Entry 8CQ0 (electron microscopy, 3.20 A resolution); this record covers chains A and C of the 5 polymer chains in the assembly.

== Chain A (and C) ==
Name: TcdA1
Source organism: Photorhabdus luminescens
Notes: chain C of this document is another copy of the same molecule, construct and numbering; everything in this record applies to it too
UniProt: Q9RN43 (Q9RN43_PHOLU); residue numbers follow UniProt; this construct covers 1-2516
Chain sequence (2535 residues; numbered -18 to 2516; the number before each row is that of its first residue; numbers below 1 keep their minus sign (Met-18 is residue -18)):
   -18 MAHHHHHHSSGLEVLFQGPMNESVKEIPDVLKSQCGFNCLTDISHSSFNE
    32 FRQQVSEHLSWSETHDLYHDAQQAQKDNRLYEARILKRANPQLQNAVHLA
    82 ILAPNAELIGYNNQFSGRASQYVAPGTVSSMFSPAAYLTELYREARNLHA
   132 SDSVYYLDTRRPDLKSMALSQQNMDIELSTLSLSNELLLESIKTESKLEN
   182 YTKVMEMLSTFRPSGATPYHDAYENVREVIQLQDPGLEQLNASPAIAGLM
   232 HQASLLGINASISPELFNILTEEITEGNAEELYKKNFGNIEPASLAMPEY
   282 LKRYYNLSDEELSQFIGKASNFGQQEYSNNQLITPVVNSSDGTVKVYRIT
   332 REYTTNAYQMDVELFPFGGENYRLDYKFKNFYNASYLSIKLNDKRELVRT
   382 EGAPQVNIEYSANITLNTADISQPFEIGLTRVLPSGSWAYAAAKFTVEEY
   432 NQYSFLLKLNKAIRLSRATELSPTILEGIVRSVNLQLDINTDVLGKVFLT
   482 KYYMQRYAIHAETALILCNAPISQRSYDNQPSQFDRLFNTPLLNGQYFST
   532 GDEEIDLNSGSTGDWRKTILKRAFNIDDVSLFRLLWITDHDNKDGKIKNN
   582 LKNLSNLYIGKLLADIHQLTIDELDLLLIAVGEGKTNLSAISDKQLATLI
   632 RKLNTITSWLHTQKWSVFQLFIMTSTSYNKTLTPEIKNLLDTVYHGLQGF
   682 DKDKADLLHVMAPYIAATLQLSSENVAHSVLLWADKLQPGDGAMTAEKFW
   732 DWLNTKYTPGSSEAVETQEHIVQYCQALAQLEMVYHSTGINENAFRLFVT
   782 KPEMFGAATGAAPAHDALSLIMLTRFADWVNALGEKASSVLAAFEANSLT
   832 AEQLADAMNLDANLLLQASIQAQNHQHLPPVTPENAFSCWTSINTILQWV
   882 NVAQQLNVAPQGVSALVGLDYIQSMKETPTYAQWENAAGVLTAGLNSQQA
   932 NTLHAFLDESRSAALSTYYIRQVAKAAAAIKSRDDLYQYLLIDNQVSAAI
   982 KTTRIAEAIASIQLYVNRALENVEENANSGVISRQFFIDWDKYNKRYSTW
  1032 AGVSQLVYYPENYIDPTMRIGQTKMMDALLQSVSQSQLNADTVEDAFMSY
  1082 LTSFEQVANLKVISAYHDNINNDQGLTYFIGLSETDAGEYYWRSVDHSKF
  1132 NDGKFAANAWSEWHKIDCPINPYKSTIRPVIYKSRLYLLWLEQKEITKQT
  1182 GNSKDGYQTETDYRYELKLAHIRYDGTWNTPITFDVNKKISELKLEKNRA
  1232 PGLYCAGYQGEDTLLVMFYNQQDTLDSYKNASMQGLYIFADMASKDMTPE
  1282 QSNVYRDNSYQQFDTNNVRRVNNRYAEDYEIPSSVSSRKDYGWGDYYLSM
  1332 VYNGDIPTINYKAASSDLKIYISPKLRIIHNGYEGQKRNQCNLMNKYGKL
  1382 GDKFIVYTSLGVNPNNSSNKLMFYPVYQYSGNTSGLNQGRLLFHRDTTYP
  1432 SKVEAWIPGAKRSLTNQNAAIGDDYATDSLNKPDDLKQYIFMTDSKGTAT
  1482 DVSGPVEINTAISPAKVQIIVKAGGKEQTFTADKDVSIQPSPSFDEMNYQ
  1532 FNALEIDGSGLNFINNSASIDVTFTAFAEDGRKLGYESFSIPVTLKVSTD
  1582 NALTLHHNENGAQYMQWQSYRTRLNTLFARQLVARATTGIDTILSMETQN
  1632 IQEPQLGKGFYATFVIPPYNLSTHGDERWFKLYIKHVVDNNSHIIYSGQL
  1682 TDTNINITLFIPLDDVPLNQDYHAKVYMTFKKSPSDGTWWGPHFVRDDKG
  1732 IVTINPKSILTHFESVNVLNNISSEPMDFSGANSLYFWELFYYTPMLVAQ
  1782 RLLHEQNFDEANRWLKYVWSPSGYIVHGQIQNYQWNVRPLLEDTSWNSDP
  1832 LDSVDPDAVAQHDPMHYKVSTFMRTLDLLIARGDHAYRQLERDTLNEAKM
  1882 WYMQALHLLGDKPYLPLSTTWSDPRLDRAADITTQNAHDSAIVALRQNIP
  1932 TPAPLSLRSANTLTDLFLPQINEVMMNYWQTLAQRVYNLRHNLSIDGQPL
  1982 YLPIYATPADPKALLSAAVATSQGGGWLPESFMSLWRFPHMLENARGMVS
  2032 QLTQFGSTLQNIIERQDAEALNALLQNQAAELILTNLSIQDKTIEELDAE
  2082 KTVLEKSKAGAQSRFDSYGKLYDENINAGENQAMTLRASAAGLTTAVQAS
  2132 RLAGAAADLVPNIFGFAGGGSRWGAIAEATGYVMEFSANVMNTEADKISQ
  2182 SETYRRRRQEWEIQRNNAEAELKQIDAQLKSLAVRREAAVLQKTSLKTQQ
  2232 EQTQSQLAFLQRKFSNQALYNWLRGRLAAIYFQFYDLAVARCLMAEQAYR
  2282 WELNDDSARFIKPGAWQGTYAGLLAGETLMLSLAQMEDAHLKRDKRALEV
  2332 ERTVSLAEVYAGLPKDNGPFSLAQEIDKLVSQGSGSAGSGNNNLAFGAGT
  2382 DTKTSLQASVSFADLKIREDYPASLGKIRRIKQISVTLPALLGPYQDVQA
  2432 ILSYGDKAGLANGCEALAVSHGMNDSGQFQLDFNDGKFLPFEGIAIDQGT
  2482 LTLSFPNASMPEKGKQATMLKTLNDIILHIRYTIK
Not modelled in the structure: -18 to 90, 1182-1187, 1309-1580, 1918-1943
Sequence notes: initiating methionine (-18); expression tag (-17 to 0); engineered mutation Trp567 (Lys in Q9RN43), Trp2008 (Lys in Q9RN43)

== How chain A and chain C interact ==
Pairs across the interface (25):
  Pro665(A) - Ala2001(C)
  Lys668(A) - Ser2003(C)
  Asn669(A) - Thr2002(C)  hydrogen bond (side chain-backbone)
  Asn669(A) - Ser2003(C)  hydrogen bond
  His676(A) - Gly2295(C)
  Gly741(A) - Gly2005(C)
  Gly741(A) - Gly2006(C)
  Ile2107(A) - Gln1068(C)
  Gln2129(A) - Glu1120(C)  hydrogen bond
  Leu2133(A) - Ala1118(C)
  Leu2133(A) - Glu1120(C)
  Ala2134(A) - Asp1117(C)
  Ala2137(A) - Asp1117(C)
  Ala2137(A) - Ala1118(C)  hydrophobic
  Phe2147(A) - Thr1190(C)
  Trp2154(A) - Lys1175(C)
  Ile2157(A) - Pro1150(C)  hydrophobic
  Thr2161(A) - Asp1148(C)
  Glu2175(A) - Gln1062(C)
  Lys2178(A) - Ser1063(C)
  Lys2178(A) - Gln1066(C)
  Ile2179(A) - Gln1062(C)
  Ser2182(A) - Gln1066(C)
  Ser2182(A) - Ser1067(C)  hydrogen bond
  Arg2186(A) - Glu1786(C)  salt bridge
Also at the interface, not in a pair above, chain A (27 interface residues in all): Asp672, Gln679, Pro740, Leu2140, Gly2146, Gly2149, Met2165, Glu2183
Also at the interface, not in a pair above, chain C (26 interface residues in all): Ser1065, Asn1152, Thr1178, Lys2293, Gln2298, Thr2300, Tyr2301

== Overview ==
The interface between chain A and chain C involves 27 residues on one side and 26 on the other; the contacts
include 4 hydrogen bonds and 1 salt bridge. Polar pairs include Arg2186(A)-Glu1786(C), Asn669(A)-Thr2002(C)
and Asn669(A)-Ser2003(C).
Both chains are TcdA1 (Photorhabdus luminescens). Entry 8CQ0 (Photorhabdus luminescens TcdA1 prepore-to-pore
intermediate, K567W K2008W mutant) was determined by electron microscopy (same publication as 8CPZ and 8CQ2).
